Entry 5FZ5 (electron microscopy, 8.80 A resolution (very low resolution: no residue pairs are listed; an interface is given only as per-side residue counts)); this record covers chains N and O of the 22 polymer chains in the assembly.

# Chain N
Molecule: Synthetic closed promoter DNA construct
Source organism: Saccharomyces cerevisiae
Sequence (56 nucleotides; numbered 5 to 60; the number before each row is that of its first residue):
     5 AACAGTAGCA CGCTGTGTAT ATAATAGCTA TGGAACGTTC GATTCACCTC CGATGT

# Chain O
Name: Tata-box-binding protein
Source organism: Saccharomyces cerevisiae
Reference sequence: P13393 (TBP_YEAST); numbering as in UniProt (aligned over 1-240)
Sequence (240 residues; row label = number of the first residue in the row):
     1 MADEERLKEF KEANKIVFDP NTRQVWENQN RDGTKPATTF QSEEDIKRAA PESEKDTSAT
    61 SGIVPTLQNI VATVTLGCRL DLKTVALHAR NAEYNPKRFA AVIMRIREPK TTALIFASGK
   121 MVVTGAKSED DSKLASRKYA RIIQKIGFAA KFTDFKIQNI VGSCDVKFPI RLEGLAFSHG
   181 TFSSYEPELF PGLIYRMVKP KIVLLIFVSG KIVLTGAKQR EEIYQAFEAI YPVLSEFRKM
Disordered / not traced: 1-60

# Interface between chain N and chain O
At this resolution (9 A) residue pairs are not listed: 9 residues of chain N and 18 of chain O lie at the interface.

# Overview
The interface between chain N and chain O involves 9 residues on one side and 18 on the other.
Chain N is Synthetic closed promoter DNA construct and chain O is Tata-box-binding protein, both from
Saccharomyces cerevisiae; the structure, Transcription initiation complex structures elucidate DNA opening
(CC), was determined by electron microscopy (same publication as 5FYW, 5IP7 and 5IP9).
